1WC1 - chain A; structure by X-ray diffraction, 1.93 A resolution.

== Chain A ==
Molecule: Adenylate cyclase
Source organism: Spirulina platensis
Notes: EC 4.6.1.1; fragment: catalytic domain, residues 998-1202
UniProt: O32393 (O32393); numbering as in UniProt (aligned over 998-1202)
Sequence (226 residues; numbered 977 to 1202; the number before each row is that of its first residue):
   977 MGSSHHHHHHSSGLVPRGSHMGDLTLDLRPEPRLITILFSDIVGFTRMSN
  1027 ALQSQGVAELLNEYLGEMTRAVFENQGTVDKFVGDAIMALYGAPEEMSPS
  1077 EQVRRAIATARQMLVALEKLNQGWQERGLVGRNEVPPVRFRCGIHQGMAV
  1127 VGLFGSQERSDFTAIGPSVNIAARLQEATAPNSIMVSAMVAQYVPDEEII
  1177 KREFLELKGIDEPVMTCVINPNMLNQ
Disordered / not traced: 977-1003, 1201-1202
Metal / ion sites: Mg2+ site 1: Asp-1017, Asp-1061 (together with adenosine-5'-rp-alpha-thio-triphosphate); Mg2+ site 2: Asp-1017, Ile-1018, Asp-1061 (together with adenosine-5'-rp-alpha-thio-triphosphate)
Ligand contacts: adenosine-5'-rp-alpha-thio-triphosphate (TAT): Phe-1015, Asp-1017, Ile-1018, Val-1019, Gly-1020, Phe-1021, Thr-1022, Lys-1057, Val-1059, Gly-1060, Asp-1061, Met-1064, Thr-1139, Ala-1140, Ile-1141, Val-1145, Asn-1146, Ala-1149, Arg-1150
What the authors report for this chain:
  - catalytic residues: Arg-1150 (proposed by the authors, not directly observed)
  - specificity-determining residues: Thr-1139 (by similarity / conservation)

== In short ==
Chain A binds adenosine-5'-rp-alpha-thio-triphosphate. Asp-1017 and Asp-1061 form the Mg2+ site 1. Asp-1017,
Ile-1018 and Asp-1061 form the Mg2+ site 2. The paper reports the catalytic residue Arg-1150; the specificity
determinant Thr-1139.
Chain A is Adenylate cyclase (Spirulina platensis); the structure, Soluble adenylyl cyclase CyaC from S.
platensis in complex with Rp- ATPalphaS, was determined by X-ray diffraction, deposited together with 1WC0,
1WC3, 1WC4, 1WC5 and 1WC6.
